PDB entry 6N2D | electron microscopy, 3.30 A resolution | chains b2 and a of the 13 polymer chains in the assembly

Chain b2:
Molecule: ATP synthase subunit b
From: Bacillus sp. PS3
Sequence (167 residues; each row starts with the number of its first residue):
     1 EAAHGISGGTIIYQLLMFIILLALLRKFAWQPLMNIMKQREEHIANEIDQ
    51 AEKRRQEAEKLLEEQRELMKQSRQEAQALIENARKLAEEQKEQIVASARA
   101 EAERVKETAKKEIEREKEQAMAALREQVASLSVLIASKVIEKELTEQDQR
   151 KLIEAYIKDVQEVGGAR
Unresolved in the structure: 1-6, 44-167

Chain a:
Molecule: ATP synthase subunit a
From: Bacillus sp. PS3
Sequence (237 residues; numbered 1 to 237; the number before each row is that of its first residue):
     1 MEHKAPLVEFLGLTFNLSDMLMITITCLIVFIIAVAATRSLQLRPTGMQN
    51 FMEWVFDFVRGIINSTMDWQTGGRFLTLGVTLIMYVFVANMLGLPFSVHV
   101 NGELWWKSPTADATVTLTLAVMVVALTHYYGVKMKGASDYLRDYTRPVAW
   151 LFPLKIIEEFANTLTLGLRLFGNIYAGEILLGLLASLGTHYGVLGAVGAA
   201 IPMMVWQAFSIFVGTIQAFIFTMLTMVYMAHKVSHDH
Unresolved in the structure: 1-5, 132-151, 192-197, 235-237
From the paper describing this entry:
  - catalytic residues: R169 (proposed by the authors, not directly observed)

How chain b2 and chain a interact:
Residue-residue contacts (33; chain b2 residue first):
  G8(b2) with T14(a)
  G9(b2) with T14(a), hydrogen bond (backbone-backbone); F15(a)
  T10(b2) with F15(a); N16(a)
  I11(b2) with T114(a); T118(a)
  Y13(b2) with M20(a), hydrophobic; T24(a)
  Q14(b2) with I23(a); V115(a); T118(a)
  M17(b2) with I23(a), hydrophobic; T24(a); C27(a), hydrophobic
  F18(b2) with M122(a), hydrophobic
  L22(b2) with L78(a), hydrophobic; T81(a)
  L24(b2) with F31(a), hydrophobic
  L25(b2) with F31(a), hydrophobic; A34(a), hydrophobic; T81(a)
  R26(b2) with T77(a)
  A29(b2) with T38(a)
  W30(b2) with A34(a), hydrophobic; T38(a); V80(a), hydrophobic; T81(a)
  L33(b2) with Q49(a); F56(a), hydrophobic
  I36(b2) with L41(a), hydrophobic
  R40(b2) with L43(a), hydrogen bond (side chain-backbone); P45(a)
Interface residues without a listed pair, chain b2 (20 interface residues in all): L21, F28, M34
Interface residues without a listed pair, chain a (26 interface residues in all): D19, Q42, Y85

In short:
20 residues of chain b2 and 26 residues of chain a are in contact; the contacts include 2 hydrogen bonds.
Polar contacts include R40(b2)-L43(a) and G9(b2)-T14(a). The paper reports the catalytic residue R169(a).
Here chain b2 is ATP synthase subunit b and chain a is ATP synthase subunit a, both from Bacillus sp. PS3.
Entry 6N2D (Bacillus PS3 ATP synthase membrane region) was determined by electron microscopy (same publication
as 6N2Y, 6N2Z and 6N30).
